7LLB - chain A; structure by X-ray diffraction, 1.67 A resolution.

[Chain A]
Molecule: Carbapenem-hydrolyzing beta-lactamase KPC
Organism: Klebsiella pneumoniae
Notes: EC 3.5.2.6
Reference sequence: Q9F663 (BLKPC_KLEPN); the author numbering skips numbers that UniProt does not, so the offset changes along the chain: 26-57 = UniProt 26-57; 59-252 = UniProt 58-251; 254-291 = UniProt 252-289
Amino-acid sequence (264 residues; numbered 26 to 291; 2 numbers in that range are skipped by the numbering (no residue carries them; nothing is unmodelled there); the number before each row is that of its first residue):
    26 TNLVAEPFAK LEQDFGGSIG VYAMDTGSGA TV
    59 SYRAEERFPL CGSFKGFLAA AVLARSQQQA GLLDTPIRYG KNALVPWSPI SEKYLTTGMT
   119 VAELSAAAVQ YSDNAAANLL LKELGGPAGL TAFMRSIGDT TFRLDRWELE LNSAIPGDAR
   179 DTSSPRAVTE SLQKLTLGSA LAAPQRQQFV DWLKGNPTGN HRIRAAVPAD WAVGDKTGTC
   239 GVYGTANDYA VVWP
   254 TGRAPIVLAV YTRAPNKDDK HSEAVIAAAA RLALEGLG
Disulfides: Cys-69/Cys-238
Differences from the reference sequence: engineered mutation Gly-70 (Ser69 in Q9F663), Pro-215 (Thr214 in Q9F663)
Ligand contacts: Meropenem, hydrolyzed form (8YL; (2S,3R)-2-[(2S,3R)-1,3-bis(oxidanyl)-1-oxidanylidene-butan-2-yl]-4-[(3S,5S)-5-(dimethylcarbamoyl)pyrrolidin-3-yl]sulfan yl-3-methyl-2,3-dihydro-1H-pyrrole-5-carboxylic acid): Cys-69, Gly-70, Lys-73, Trp-105, Ser-130, Asn-132, Glu-166, Leu-167, Asn-170, Thr-216, Arg-220, Lys-234, Thr-235, Gly-236, Thr-237, Cys-238
Reported in the primary citation:
  - binding site for Meropenem, hydrolyzed form: Lys-73, Thr-216, Thr-235, Thr-237
  - contacts within the chain: Thr-216/Thr-235 (hydrogen bond)
  - mutagenesis - S70G: abolished catalytic activity (citing earlier work)

[In short]
Bound to chain A: Meropenem, hydrolyzed form. The paper reports a binding site for Meropenem, hydrolyzed form
at Lys-73, Thr-216 and Thr-235 among others; S70G abolishes catalytic activity.
Chain A is Carbapenem-hydrolyzing beta-lactamase KPC (Klebsiella pneumoniae); the structure, Crystal structure
of KPC-2 S70G/T215P mutant with hydrolyzed meropenem, was determined by X-ray diffraction, deposited together
with 7LJK, 7LK8, 7LLH and 7LNL.
